Entry 7OE9 (X-ray diffraction, 1.60 A resolution); this record covers chain A.

[Chain A]
Name: Bromodomain-containing protein 2
From: Homo sapiens
UniProtKB: P25440 (BRD2_HUMAN); numbering as in UniProt (aligned over 344-455)
Chain sequence (115 residues; row label = number of the first residue in the row):
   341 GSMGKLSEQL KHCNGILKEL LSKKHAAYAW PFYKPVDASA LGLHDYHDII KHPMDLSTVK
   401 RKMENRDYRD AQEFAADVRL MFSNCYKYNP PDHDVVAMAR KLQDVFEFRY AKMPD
Not modelled in the structure: 341-345
Construct notes: expression tag (341-343)
UniProt features mapped onto this chain:
  - mutagenesis: Val-376 (V376A: Abolished binding to histone H4 acetylated at 'Lys-12' (H4K12ac)), Leu-381 (L381A: Reduced binding to histone H4 acetylated at 'Lys-12' (H4K12ac)), Leu-383 (L383A: Reduced binding to histone H4 acetylated at 'Lys-12' (H4K12ac)), Asn-429 (N429A: Abolished binding to histone H4 acetylated at 'Lys-12' (H4K12ac))
Small-molecule neighbours: V9N ((3S)-N7,3-dimethyl-N5-[(1R,5S)-3-oxabicyclo[3.1.0]hexan-6-yl]-3-phenyl-2H-1-benzofuran-5,7-dicarboxamide): Trp-370, Pro-371, Phe-372, Val-376, Leu-381, Leu-383, Tyr-428, Asn-429, Pro-430, His-433, Asp-434, Val-435, Met-438

[In short]
Bound to chain A: compound V9N. From UniProt: 4 mutagenesis sites.
Chain A is Bromodomain-containing protein 2 (Homo sapiens); the structure, C-TERMINAL BROMODOMAIN OF HUMAN
BRD2 WITH
rac-N5-((1R,5S)-3-oxabicyclo[3.1.0]hexan-6-yl)-N7,3-dimethyl-3-phenyl-2,3-dihydrobenzofuran-5,7-dicarboxamide,
was determined by X-ray diffraction together with 7OE8 from the same study.
